Entry 8RVQ (electron microscopy, 2.02 A resolution); this record covers chains 1 and 2 of the 28 polymer chains in the assembly.

== Chain 1 ==
Molecule: Proteasome subunit beta type-6
Organism: Saccharomyces cerevisiae
UniProtKB: P23724 (PSB6_YEAST); residues 1-222 here correspond to UniProt positions 20-241 (UniProt number = residue number + 19)
Chain sequence (222 residues; each row starts with the number of its first residue):
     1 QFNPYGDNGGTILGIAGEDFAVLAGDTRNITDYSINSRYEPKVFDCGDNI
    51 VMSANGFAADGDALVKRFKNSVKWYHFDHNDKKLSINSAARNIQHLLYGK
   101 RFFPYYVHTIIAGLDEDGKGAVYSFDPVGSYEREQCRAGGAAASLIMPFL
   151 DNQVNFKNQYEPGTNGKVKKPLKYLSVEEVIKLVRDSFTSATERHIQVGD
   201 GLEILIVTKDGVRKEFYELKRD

== Chain 2 ==
Molecule: Proteasome subunit beta type-7
Organism: Saccharomyces cerevisiae
UniProtKB: P30657 (PSB7_YEAST); residues 1-233 here correspond to UniProt positions 34-266 (UniProt number = residue number + 33)
Chain sequence (233 residues; numbered 1 to 233; the number before each row is that of its first residue):
     1 TQQPIVTGTSVISMKYDNGVIIAADNLGSYGSLLRFNGVERLIPVGDNTV
    51 VGISGDISDMQHIERLLKDLVTENAYDNPLADAEEALEPSYIFEYLATVM
   101 YQRRSKMNPLWNAIIVAGVQSNGDQFLRYVNLLGVTYSSPTLATGFGAHM
   151 ANPLLRKVVDRESDIPKTTVQVAEEAIVNAMRVLYYRDARSSRNFSLAII
   201 DKNTGLTFKKNLQVENMKWDFAKDIKGYGTQKI
Not modelled in the structure: 233

== Chain 1 / chain 2 interface ==
Contacting residue pairs (42; chain 1 residue first):
  Q1(1) - Q2(2)
  F2(1) - R104(2)
  F2(1) - M107(2)  hydrophobic
  F2(1) - P109(2)  hydrophobic
  F2(1) - W111(2)  hydrophobic
  F2(1) - L132(2)  hydrophobic
  P4(1) - R104(2)  hydrogen bond (backbone-side chain)
  P4(1) - M107(2)  hydrophobic
  P4(1) - L133(2)
  Y5(1) - L133(2)
  N8(1) - V135(2)
  N29(1) - Y137(2)
  S34(1) - A148(2)
  I35(1) - R156(2)  hydrogen bond (backbone-side chain)
  N36(1) - Y137(2)  hydrogen bond
  N36(1) - S139(2)
  N36(1) - R156(2)
  S37(1) - S138(2)
  R38(1) - D160(2)  salt bridge
  E40(1) - R128(2)  salt bridge
  E40(1) - Y137(2)
  E40(1) - S138(2)  hydrogen bond (side chain-backbone)
  F57(1) - R104(2)
  F57(1) - L133(2)  hydrophobic
  F57(1) - V135(2)  hydrophobic
  A59(1) - Y101(2)  hydrophobic
  A59(1) - L133(2)
  A59(1) - G134(2)
  A59(1) - V135(2)
  D60(1) - Y101(2)  hydrogen bond
  D60(1) - R104(2)  salt bridge
  D62(1) - T136(2)
  A63(1) - Y101(2)
  K66(1) - E94(2)  salt bridge
  K100(1) - Y101(2)
  F103(1) - R104(2)
  F103(1) - S105(2)
  F103(1) - M107(2)  hydrophobic
  Y105(1) - Y101(2)
  E218(1) - R161(2)  salt bridge
  R221(1) - D160(2)  salt bridge
  R221(1) - R161(2)
Also at the interface, not in a pair above, chain 1 (27 interface residues in all): N3, G6, Y39, A58
Also at the interface, not in a pair above, chain 2 (22 interface residues in all): H149
From the paper, about this interface:
  - residue pairs: S34(1)-H149(2)

== Overview ==
Chain 1 and chain 2 form an interface of 27 and 22 residues respectively, with 5 hydrogen bonds and 6 salt
bridges. Among the polar pairs are R38(1)-D160(2), E40(1)-R128(2) and D60(1)-R104(2). The authors report a
contact between S34(1) and H149(2).
Here chain 1 is Proteasome subunit beta type-6 and chain 2 is Proteasome subunit beta type-7, both from
Saccharomyces cerevisiae. Entry 8RVQ (20S proteasome from pre1-1) was determined by electron microscopy
together with 8RVL, 8RVO, 8RVP and 9GBK from the same study.
